PDB entry 6AM5 | X-ray diffraction, 2.39 A resolution | chains C and E of the 5 polymer chains in the assembly

Chain C:
Molecule: Ser-met-leu-gly-ile-gly-ile-val-pro-val
Amino-acid sequence (10 residues; each row starts with the number of its first residue):
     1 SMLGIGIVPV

Chain E:
Molecule: DMF5 TCR beta chain
From: Homo sapiens
Amino-acid sequence (242 residues; row label = number of the first residue in the row):
     1 IAGITQAPTSQILAAGRRMTLRCTQDMRHNAMYWYRQDLGLGLRLIHYSN
    51 TAGTTGKGEVPDGYSVSRANTDDFPLTLASAVPSQTSVYFCASSLSFGTE
   101 AFFGQGTRLTVVEDLNKVFPPEVAVFEPSEAEISHTQKATLVCLATGFYP
   151 DHVELSWWVNGKEVHSGVCTDPQPLKEQPALNDSRYALSSRLRVSATFWQ
   201 DPRNHFRCQVQFYGLSEADAWAAARAAPVTQIVSAEAWGRAD
Disulfides: C23-C91, C143-C208

How chain C and chain E interact:
Residue-residue contacts (7):
  G4(C) with F97(E); G98(E)
  I5(C) with G98(E)
  I7(C) with S96(E); F97(E), hydrophobic
  V8(C) with S96(E)
  P9(C) with N30(E)
Also at the interface, not in a pair above, chain C (6 interface residues in all): L3
Also at the interface, not in a pair above, chain E (5 interface residues in all): L95

Overview:
Chain C and chain E form an interface of 6 and 5 residues respectively.
Chain C is Ser-met-leu-gly-ile-gly-ile-val-pro-val and chain E is DMF5 TCR beta chain (Homo sapiens); the
structure, Crystal structure of DMF5 TCR bound to HLA-A2 presenting synthetic peptide SMLGIGIVPV, was
determined by X-ray diffraction.
